PDB entry 1KBB | X-ray diffraction, 1.90 A resolution | chain A

== Chain A ==
Name: Alpha-amylase, pancreatic
Source organism: Homo sapiens
Notes: EC 3.2.1.1
UniProtKB: P04746 (AMYP_HUMAN); residues 1-496 here correspond to UniProt positions 16-511 (UniProt number = residue number + 15)
Sequence (496 residues; row label = number of the first residue in the row):
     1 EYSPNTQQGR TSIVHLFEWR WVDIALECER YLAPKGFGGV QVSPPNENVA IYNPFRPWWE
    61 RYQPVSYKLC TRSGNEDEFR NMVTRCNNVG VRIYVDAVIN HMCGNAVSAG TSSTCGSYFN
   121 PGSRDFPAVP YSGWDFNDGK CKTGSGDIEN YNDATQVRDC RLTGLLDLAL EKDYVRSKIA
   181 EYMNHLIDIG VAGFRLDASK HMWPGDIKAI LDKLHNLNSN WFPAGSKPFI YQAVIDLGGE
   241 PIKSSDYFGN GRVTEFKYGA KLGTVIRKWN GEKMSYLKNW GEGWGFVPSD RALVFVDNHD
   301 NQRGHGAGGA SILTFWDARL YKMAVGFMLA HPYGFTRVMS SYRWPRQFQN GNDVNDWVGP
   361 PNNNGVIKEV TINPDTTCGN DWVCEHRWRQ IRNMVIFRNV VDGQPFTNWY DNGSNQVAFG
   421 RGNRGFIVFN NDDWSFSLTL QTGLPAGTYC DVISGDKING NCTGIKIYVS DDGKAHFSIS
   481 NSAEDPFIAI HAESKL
Sequence notes: engineered mutation A233 (Glu248 in P04746)
Modified residues: E1 (pyroglutamic acid; PCA)
Swiss-Prot annotation at these positions:
  - active site: D197 (Nucleophile)
  - binding site (Ca(2+)): N100, R158, D167, H201
  - binding site (chloride): R195, N298, R337
  - site: D300 (Transition state stabilizer)
  - glycosylation: N461 (N-linked (GlcNAc...) asparagine)
Disulfides: C28-C86, C70-C115, C141-C160, C378-C384, C450-C462
Ion coordination: Ca2+: N100, R158, D167, H201

== In short ==
N100, R158, D167 and H201 form the Ca2+ site. From UniProt: active-site residue D197, 4 Ca2+-binding residues
and 3 chloride-binding residues.
Chain A is Alpha-amylase, pancreatic (Homo sapiens); the structure, Mechanistic Analyses of Catalysis in Human
Pancreatic alpha-Amylase: Detailed Kinetic and Structural Studies of Mutants of ..., was determined by X-ray
diffraction together with 1KBK from the same study.
